Entry 1S0N (X-ray diffraction, 2.80 A resolution); this record covers chains P and A of the 3 polymer chains in the assembly.

== Chain P ==
Molecule: 13-nt DNA strand
Sequence (13 nucleotides; numbered 1 to 13; the number before each row is that of its first residue):
     1 GGCACTGATC ACG

== Chain A ==
Name: DNA polymerase IV
Source organism: Sulfolobus solfataricus
Notes: EC 2.7.7.7
Reference sequence: Q97W02 (DPO42_SULSO); residues 1-352 here = UniProt positions 1-352
Chain sequence (352 residues; numbered 1 to 352; the number before each row is that of its first residue):
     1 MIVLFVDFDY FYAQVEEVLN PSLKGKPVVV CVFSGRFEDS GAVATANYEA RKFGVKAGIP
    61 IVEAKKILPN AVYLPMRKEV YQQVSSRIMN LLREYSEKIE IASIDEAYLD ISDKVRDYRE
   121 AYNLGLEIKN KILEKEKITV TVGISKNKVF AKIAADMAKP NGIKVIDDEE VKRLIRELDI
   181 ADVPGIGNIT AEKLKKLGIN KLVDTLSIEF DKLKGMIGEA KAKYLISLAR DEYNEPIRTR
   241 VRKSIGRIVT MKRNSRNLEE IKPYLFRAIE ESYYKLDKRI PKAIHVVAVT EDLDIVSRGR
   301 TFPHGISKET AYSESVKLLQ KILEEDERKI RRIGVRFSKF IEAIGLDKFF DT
Not modelled in the structure: 342-352
Swiss-Prot annotation at these positions:
  - active site: Glu-106
  - binding site (Mg(2+)): Asp-7, Asp-105
  - site: Tyr-12 (Substrate discrimination)
  - mutagenesis: Asp-105 to Glu-106 (Loss of function), Glu-342 to Thr-352 (Almost complete loss of interaction with PCNA)
Ion coordination: Ca2+ site 1: Asp-7, Glu-106 (together with 2'-deoxycytidine-5'-triphosphate); Ca2+ site 2: Asp-7, Phe-8, Asp-105 (together with 2'-deoxycytidine-5'-triphosphate); Ca2+ site 3: Ala-181, Ile-186
Small-molecule neighbours: 2'-deoxycytidine-5'-triphosphate (DCP): Asp-7, Phe-8, Asp-9, Tyr-10, Phe-11, Tyr-12, Ala-44, Thr-45, Tyr-48, Arg-51, Ala-57, Met-76, Ile-104, Asp-105, Glu-106, Lys-159
What the authors report for this chain:
  - catalytic residues: Asp-7, Asp-105, Glu-106
  - Ca2+ coordination: Asp-7, Asp-105

== How chain P and chain A interact ==
Pairs across the interface - 26 pairs, chain P then chain A:
  DT6(P) / Thr-301(A)  hydrogen bond to the phosphate
  DT6(P) / Lys-339(A)  salt bridge to the phosphate
  DG7(P) / His-285(A)  phosphate contact
  DG7(P) / Ser-297(A)  sugar contact
  DG7(P) / Arg-298(A)  phosphate contact
  DG7(P) / Gly-299(A)  phosphate contact
  DA8(P) / Val-296(A)  phosphate contact
  DA8(P) / Ser-297(A)  hydrogen bond to the phosphate
  DA8(P) / Arg-298(A)  salt bridge to the phosphate
  DC10(P) / Ile-189(A)  phosphate contact
  DC10(P) / Thr-190(A)  phosphate contact
  DA11(P) / Gly-185(A)  sugar contact
  DA11(P) / Gly-187(A)  hydrogen bond to the phosphate
  DA11(P) / Asn-188(A)  phosphate contact
  DA11(P) / Ile-189(A)  hydrogen bond to the phosphate
  DA11(P) / Thr-190(A)  hydrogen bond to the phosphate
  DA11(P) / Lys-221(A)  sugar contact
  DC12(P) / Pro-184(A)  phosphate contact
  DC12(P) / Gly-185(A)  hydrogen bond to the phosphate
  DC12(P) / Ile-186(A)  hydrogen bond to the phosphate
  DC12(P) / Gly-187(A)  phosphate contact
  DG13(P) / Ser-103(A)  phosphate contact
  DG13(P) / Ile-104(A)  phosphate contact
  DG13(P) / Asp-105(A)  phosphate contact
  DG13(P) / Glu-106(A)  phosphate contact
  DG13(P) / Lys-152(A)  salt bridge to the phosphate
Interface residues without a listed pair, chain P (8 interface residues in all): DT9
Interface residues without a listed pair, chain A (23 interface residues in all): Val-183, Asp-294, Ile-295

== Summary ==
The interface between chain P and chain A involves 8 residues on one side and 23 on the other; the contacts
include 7 hydrogen bonds and 3 salt bridges. Among the polar pairs are DT6(P)/Thr-301(A), DA8(P)/Ser-297(A)
and DA11(P)/Gly-187(A). From the paper: catalytic residues Asp-7(A), Asp-105(A) and Glu-106(A); Ca2+
coordination by Asp-7(A) and Asp-105(A).
Here chain P is a 13-nt DNA strand and chain A is DNA polymerase IV (Sulfolobus solfataricus). Entry 1S0N
(Snapshots of replication through an abasic lesion: structural basis for base substitution and frameshift) was
determined by X-ray diffraction (same publication as 1S0O, 1S10 and 1N56).
